PDB entry 3KYO | X-ray diffraction, 1.70 A resolution | chains A and P of the 3 polymer chains in the assembly

[Chain A]
Name: MHC class I antigen
Organism: Homo sapiens
Notes: fragment: residues in UNP 26-298
UniProt: Q9MYA2 (Q9MYA2_HUMAN); residues 2-274 here correspond to UniProt positions 26-298 (UniProt number = residue number + 24)
Amino-acid sequence (273 residues; row label = number of the first residue in the row):
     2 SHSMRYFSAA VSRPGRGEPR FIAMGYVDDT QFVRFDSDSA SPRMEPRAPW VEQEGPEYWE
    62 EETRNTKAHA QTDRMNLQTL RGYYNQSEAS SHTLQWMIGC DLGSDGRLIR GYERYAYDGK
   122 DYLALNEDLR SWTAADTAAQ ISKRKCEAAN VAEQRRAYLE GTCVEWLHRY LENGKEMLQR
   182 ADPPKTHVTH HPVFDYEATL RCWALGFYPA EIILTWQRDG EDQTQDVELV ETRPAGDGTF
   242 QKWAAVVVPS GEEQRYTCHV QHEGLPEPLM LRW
Disulfides: Cys101-Cys164, Cys203-Cys259
Sequence notes: engineered mutation Ser42 (Cys66 in Q9MYA2)
What the authors report for this chain:
  - conformationally variable residues (helix shift, side-chain flip): His70, Ala150 to Glu154
  - mutagenesis - C42S: increased expression

[Chain P]
Name: KLPAQFYIL peptide
Amino-acid sequence (9 residues; numbered 1 to 9; the number before each row is that of its first residue):
     1 KLPAQFYIL

[How chain A and chain P interact]
Residue-residue contacts - 35 pairs, chain A then chain P:
  Met5(A) with Lys1(P)
  Tyr7(A) with Lys1(P), hydrogen bond (side chain-backbone); Leu2(P), hydrophobic
  Met45(A) with Leu2(P), hydrophobic
  Glu62(A) with Lys1(P), salt bridge
  Glu63(A) with Lys1(P); Leu2(P), hydrogen bond (side chain-backbone)
  Asn66(A) with Ala4(P); Phe6(P)
  Thr67(A) with Leu2(P)
  His70(A) with Phe6(P)
  Thr73(A) with Tyr7(P)
  Asn77(A) with Tyr7(P), hydrogen bond (side chain-backbone); Ile8(P); Leu9(P), hydrogen bond (side chain-backbone)
  Thr80(A) with Leu9(P)
  Tyr84(A) with Leu9(P), hydrogen bond (side chain-backbone)
  Trp97(A) with Phe6(P), hydrophobic
  Ile99(A) with Pro3(P), hydrophobic
  Tyr116(A) with Leu9(P), hydrophobic
  Ser143(A) with Leu9(P), hydrogen bond (side chain-backbone)
  Lys146(A) with Ile8(P); Leu9(P), hydrogen bond (side chain-backbone)
  Val152(A) with Tyr7(P), hydrophobic
  Gln155(A) with Gln5(P), hydrogen bond; Tyr7(P), hydrogen bond
  Arg156(A) with Pro3(P); Gln5(P), hydrogen bond (side chain-backbone); Phe6(P); Tyr7(P)
  Tyr159(A) with Lys1(P), hydrogen bond (side chain-backbone); Leu2(P); Pro3(P)
  Trp167(A) with Lys1(P)
  Tyr171(A) with Lys1(P), hydrogen bond (side chain-backbone)
Other interface residues (no listed pair), chain A (28 interface residues in all): Leu81, Leu95, Tyr123, Leu124, Thr163
The authors on this interface:
  - specific contacts: Tyr7(A)-Lys1(P) (hydrogen bond), Glu62(A)-Lys1(P) (salt bridge), Glu63(A)-Lys1(P), Asn66(A)-Lys1(P) (water-mediated contact), Asn66(A)-Leu2(P) (water-mediated contact), Asn66(A)-Pro3(P), Asp74(A)-Tyr7(P) (water-mediated contact), Asn77(A)-Leu9(P) (hydrogen bond), Asn77(A)-Tyr7(P) (hydrogen bond), Thr80(A)-Leu9(P) (water-mediated contact), Tyr84(A)-Leu9(P) (hydrogen bond), Tyr116(A)-Tyr7(P) (water-mediated contact), Ser143(A)-Leu9(P) (hydrogen bond), Lys146(A)-Leu9(P) (hydrogen bond), Gln155(A)-Gln5(P) (hydrogen bond), Gln155(A)-Tyr7(P) (hydrogen bond), Arg156(A)-Gln5(P) (hydrogen bond), Arg156(A)-Tyr7(P) (water-mediated contact), Tyr159(A)-Lys1(P) (hydrogen bond), Tyr171(A)-Lys1(P) (hydrogen bond)

[In short]
28 residues of chain A and 9 residues of chain P are in contact; the contacts include 12 hydrogen bonds and 1
salt bridge. Polar contacts include Glu62(A)-Lys1(P), Tyr7(A)-Lys1(P) and Glu63(A)-Leu2(P). The paper
describes hydrogen bonds between Tyr7(A) and Lys1(P), Asn77(A) and Leu9(P) and Asn77(A) and Tyr7(P) among
others; a salt bridge between Glu62(A) and Lys1(P); contacts between Glu63(A) and Lys1(P) and Asn66(A) and
Pro3(P). From the paper: C42S of chain A increases expression; conformational variability at His70(A) and
Ala150(A).
Chain A is MHC class I antigen (Homo sapiens) and chain P is KLPAQFYIL peptide; the structure, Crystal
structure of HLA-G presenting KLPAQFYIL peptide, was determined by X-ray diffraction (same publication as
3KYN).
